PDB entry 8Z21 | electron microscopy, 3.17 A resolution | chains A and B of the 4 polymer chains in the assembly

Chain A:
Name: Oligopeptide transport system permease protein OppB
Source organism: Escherichia coli K-12
UniProt: P0AFH2 (OPPB_ECOLI); numbering as in UniProt (aligned over 1-306)
Amino-acid sequence (306 residues; numbered 1 to 306; the number before each row is that of its first residue):
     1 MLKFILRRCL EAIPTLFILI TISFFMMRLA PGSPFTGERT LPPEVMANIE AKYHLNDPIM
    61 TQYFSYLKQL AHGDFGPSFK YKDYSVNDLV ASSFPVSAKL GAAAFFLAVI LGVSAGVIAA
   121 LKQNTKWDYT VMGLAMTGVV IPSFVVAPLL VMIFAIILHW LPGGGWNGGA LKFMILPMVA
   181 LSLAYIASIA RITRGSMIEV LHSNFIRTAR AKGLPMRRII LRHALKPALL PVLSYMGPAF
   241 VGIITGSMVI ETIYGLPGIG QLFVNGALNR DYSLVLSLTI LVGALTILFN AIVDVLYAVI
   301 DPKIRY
Unresolved in the structure: 1, 304-306

Chain B:
Name: Oligopeptide transport system permease protein OppC
Source organism: Escherichia coli K-12
UniProt: P0AFH6 (OPPC_ECOLI); numbering as in UniProt (aligned over 1-302)
Amino-acid sequence (302 residues; row label = number of the first residue in the row):
     1 MMLSKKNSET LENFSEKLEV EGRSLWQDAR RRFMHNRAAV ASLIVLVLIA LFVILAPMLS
    61 QFAYDDTDWA MMSSAPDMES GHYFGTDSSG RDLLVRVAIG GRISLMVGVA AALVAVVVGT
   121 LYGSLSGYLG GKVDSVMMRL LEILNSFPFM FFVILLVTFF GQNILLIFVA IGMVSWLDMA
   181 RIVRGQTLSL KRKEFIEAAQ VGGVSTSGIV IRHIVPNVLG VVVVYASLLV PSMILFESFL
   241 SFLGLGTQEP LSSWGALLSD GANSMEVSPW LLLFPAGFLV VTLFCFNFIG DGLRDALDPK
   301 DR
Unresolved in the structure: 1-21, 300-302

Chain A / chain B interface:
Residue-residue contacts (59):
  Glu11(A) - Arg139(B)  salt bridge
  Thr15(A) - Ile143(B)
  Thr15(A) - Phe147(B)
  Leu19(A) - Phe147(B)  hydrophobic
  Met26(A) - Leu155(B)  hydrophobic
  Met26(A) - Leu156(B)  hydrophobic
  Met26(A) - Phe159(B)
  Met26(A) - Phe160(B)  hydrophobic
  Met27(A) - Phe159(B)  hydrophobic
  Ala30(A) - Phe160(B)  hydrophobic
  Pro31(A) - Phe159(B)
  Pro31(A) - Phe160(B)
  Met136(A) - Phe284(B)  hydrophobic
  Met136(A) - Asn287(B)
  Val140(A) - Leu283(B)
  Val140(A) - Phe284(B)
  Val140(A) - Asn287(B)
  Ile141(A) - Val280(B)  hydrophobic
  Pro142(A) - Leu283(B)  hydrophobic
  Phe144(A) - Ser238(B)
  Phe144(A) - Phe239(B)
  Phe144(A) - Leu258(B)  hydrophobic
  Phe144(A) - Leu279(B)  hydrophobic
  Val145(A) - Leu258(B)  hydrophobic
  Val145(A) - Ala276(B)  hydrophobic
  Pro148(A) - Met265(B)
  Pro148(A) - Leu272(B)  hydrophobic
  Leu149(A) - Leu273(B)  hydrophobic
  Val151(A) - Met265(B)  hydrophobic
  Met152(A) - Met265(B)  hydrophobic
  Met152(A) - Pro269(B)  hydrophobic
  Ile244(A) - Phe151(B)  hydrophobic
  Thr245(A) - Met150(B)
  Thr245(A) - Phe239(B)
  Met248(A) - Met150(B)  hydrophobic
  Met248(A) - Phe151(B)  hydrophobic
  Met248(A) - Ile154(B)  hydrophobic
  Met248(A) - Leu243(B)
  Val249(A) - Phe239(B)  hydrophobic
  Val249(A) - Leu243(B)  hydrophobic
  Thr252(A) - Leu243(B)
  Ile253(A) - Phe242(B)  hydrophobic
  Phe263(A) - Phe151(B)  hydrophobic
  Phe263(A) - Ile154(B)  hydrophobic
  Val264(A) - Leu243(B)
  Ala267(A) - Ile154(B)  hydrophobic
  Ala267(A) - Thr158(B)  hydrogen bond (backbone-side chain)
  Leu268(A) - Leu243(B)
  Leu268(A) - Leu245(B)  hydrophobic
  Arg270(A) - Thr158(B)  hydrogen bond (side chain-backbone)
  Arg270(A) - Gln162(B)  hydrogen bond
  Tyr272(A) - Phe159(B)  hydrophobic
  Val275(A) - Thr158(B)
  Val275(A) - Phe159(B)  hydrophobic
  Thr279(A) - Leu155(B)
  Val282(A) - Pro148(B)  hydrophobic
  Val282(A) - Phe151(B)  hydrophobic
  Thr286(A) - Ser146(B)
  Asn290(A) - Ser146(B)  hydrogen bond
Other interface residues (no listed pair), chain A (45 interface residues in all): Ile22, Ser23, Leu29, Thr137, Ile156, Pro238, Val241, Gly246, Leu276, Gly283, Ile287
Other interface residues (no listed pair), chain B (39 interface residues in all): Asn145, Phe152, Gly161, Leu235, Gly244, Ala262, Glu266, Phe288, Asp291

In short:
45 residues of chain A face 39 of chain B across their interface, with 4 hydrogen bonds and 1 salt bridge.
Among the polar pairs are Glu11(A)-Arg139(B), Ala267(A)-Thr158(B) and Arg270(A)-Thr158(B).
Chain A is Oligopeptide transport system permease protein OppB and chain B is Oligopeptide transport system
permease protein OppC, both from Escherichia coli K-12; the structure, Cryo-EM structure of Escherichia coli
OppBCDF in the resting state, was determined by electron microscopy.
